6GUM - chains A and B; structure by X-ray diffraction, 1.79 A resolution.

== Chain A ==
Molecule: SUMO-conjugating enzyme SCE1
From: Arabidopsis thaliana
Notes: EC 2.3.2.-
UniProtKB: Q42551 (SCE1_ARATH); residues 1-160 here = UniProt positions 1-160
Sequence (180 residues; each row starts with the number of its first residue; numbers below 1 keep their minus sign (Met-19 is residue -19)):
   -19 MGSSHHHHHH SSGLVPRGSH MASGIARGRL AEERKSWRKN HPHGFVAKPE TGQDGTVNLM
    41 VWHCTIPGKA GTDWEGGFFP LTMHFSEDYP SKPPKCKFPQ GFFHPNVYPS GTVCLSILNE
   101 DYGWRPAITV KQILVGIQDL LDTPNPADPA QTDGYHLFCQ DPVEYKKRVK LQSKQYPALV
Unresolved in the structure: -19 to 3, 159-160
Differences from the reference sequence: initiating methionine (-19); expression tag (-18 to 0)
UniProt features mapped onto this chain:
  - active site: Cys94 (Glycyl thioester intermediate)
  - modified residue: Ala2 (N-acetylalanine)
  - mutagenesis: Cys94 (C94S: Loss of activity)
From the paper describing this entry:
  - mutagenesis - R7L/G8S/K28V, R7L, R7L/G8S: unchanged catalytic activity
  - mutagenesis - V37M, E67S: decreased catalytic activity
  - mutagenesis - R7L/G8S/K28V/V37M: decreased binding to SAE2 (chain B)
  - mutagenesis - R7L/G8S/K28V/V37M (Tm 49.1 degC): unchanged stability
  - specificity-determining residues: Val37

== Chain B ==
Molecule: SAE2
From: Arabidopsis thaliana
UniProtKB: A0A178VMI9 (A0A178VMI9_ARATH); residues 437-625 here = UniProt positions 437-625
Sequence (209 residues; each row starts with the number of its first residue):
   417 MGSSHHHHHH SSGLVPRGSH ETPLVLEINT RKSKLRDLVD RIVKTKLGMN LPLIMHGNSL
   477 LYEVGDDLDD IMVANYNANL EKYLSELPSP ILNGSILTVE DLQQELSCKI NVKHREEFDE
   537 EKEPEGMVLS GWTPSPATNG DSASTSNNEN PVDVTESSSG SEPASKKRRL SETEASNHKK
   597 ETENVESEDD DIMEVENPMM VSKKKIRVE
Unresolved in the structure: 417-438, 550-625
Differences from the reference sequence: initiating methionine (417); expression tag (418-436)

== How chain A and chain B interact ==
Residue-residue contacts (40; chain A residue first):
  Arg7(A) with Gly473(B); Asn474(B); Thr514(B); Lys525(B)
  Ala11(A) with Met471(B), hydrophobic; Glu516(B)
  Arg14(A) with Glu479(B), salt bridge; Leu484(B); Met488(B)
  Lys15(A) with Leu469(B); Glu516(B), salt bridge; Asp517(B); Leu518(B)
  Arg18(A) with Leu469(B); Glu479(B), salt bridge; Val480(B), hydrogen bond (side chain-backbone); Gly481(B); Asp483(B), salt bridge; Leu484(B); Leu518(B)
  Lys19(A) with Leu518(B), hydrogen bond (side chain-backbone); Gln519(B)
  Lys28(A) with Asp485(B), salt bridge
  Pro29(A) with Leu476(B), hydrophobic
  Thr31(A) with Asn491(B)
  Asp34(A) with Pro504(B)
  Gly35(A) with Asn491(B), hydrogen bond (backbone-side chain); Pro504(B)
  Thr36(A) with Pro504(B)
  Val37(A) with Asn474(B); Ser475(B); Leu476(B), hydrogen bond (backbone-backbone); Met488(B), hydrophobic; Asn491(B); Tyr492(B)
  Asn38(A) with Asn474(B)
  Leu39(A) with Met471(B), hydrophobic; Asn474(B), hydrogen bond (backbone-backbone)
  Met40(A) with Asn474(B)
  Glu67(A) with Asn474(B), hydrogen bond
Interface residues without a listed pair, chain B (23 interface residues in all): Asn495
Interface features reported in the paper:
  - pairs named by the authors: Ala11(A)-Met471(B), Glu67(A)-Asn474(B), Asn474(B)-Val37(A) (backbone contact), Leu476(B)-Leu39(A) (backbone contact)
  - interface residues, chain A: Arg14(A), Lys15(A), Arg18(A), Lys19(A), Val37(A), Leu39(A), Met40(A)
  - hot spots on chain A (mutagenesis) - V37M: decreased binding to SAE2 (chain B)
  - interface residues, chain B: Leu469(B), Leu476(B), Glu479(B), Asp483(B), Asp485(B), Asn491(B), Tyr492(B), Pro504(B), Glu516(B), Leu518(B)
  - hot spots on chain B (mutagenesis) - L476A, D485A: decreased binding to SUMO-conjugating enzyme SCE1 (chain A) (citing earlier work)

== Overview ==
The interface between chain A and chain B involves 17 residues on one side and 23 on the other, with 6
hydrogen bonds and 5 salt bridges. Polar contacts include Arg14(A)-Glu479(B), Lys15(A)-Glu516(B) and
Arg18(A)-Glu479(B). The paper describes contacts between Ala11(A) and Met471(B) and Glu67(A) and Asn474(B);
backbone contacts between Asn474(B) and Val37(A) and Leu476(B) and Leu39(A). From the paper: V37M and E67S of
chain A reduce catalytic activity; interface residues Arg14(A), Lys15(A) and Leu469(B) among others; 8
substitutions were tested in all.
Chain A is SUMO-conjugating enzyme SCE1 and chain B is SAE2, both from Arabidopsis thaliana; the structure,
Structure of the A.thaliana E1 UFD domain in complex with E2, was determined by X-ray diffraction (same
publication as 6GV3).
